5L8J - chains A and B; structure by X-ray diffraction, 1.68 A resolution.

Chain A:
Protein: Aurora kinase A
Organism: Homo sapiens
Notes: EC 2.7.11.1
UniProtKB: O14965 (AURKA_HUMAN); residues 122-403 here = UniProt positions 122-403
Chain sequence (285 residues; row label = number of the first residue in the row):
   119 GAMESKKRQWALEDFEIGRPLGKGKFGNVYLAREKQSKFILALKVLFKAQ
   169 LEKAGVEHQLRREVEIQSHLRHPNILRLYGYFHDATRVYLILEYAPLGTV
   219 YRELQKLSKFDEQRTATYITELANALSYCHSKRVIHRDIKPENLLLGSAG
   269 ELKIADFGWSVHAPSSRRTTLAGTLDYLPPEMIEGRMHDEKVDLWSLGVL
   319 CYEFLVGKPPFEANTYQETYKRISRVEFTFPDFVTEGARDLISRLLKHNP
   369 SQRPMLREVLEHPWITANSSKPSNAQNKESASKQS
Disordered / not traced: 119-125, 279-291, 392-403
Modified residues: T288 (phosphothreonine; TPO)
Construct notes: expression tag (119-121); engineered mutation A290 (Cys in O14965), A393 (Cys in O14965)
Small-molecule neighbours: ADP (adenosine-5'-diphosphate): L139, G140, K141, G142, K143, V147, A160, K162, L194, L210, E211, Y212, A213, T217, L263
Swiss-Prot annotation at these positions:
  - region: H280 to L289, G291 to L293 (Activation segment)
  - active site: D256 (Proton acceptor)
  - binding site (ATP): K143, K162, E211 to A213, E260, N261, D274
  - modified residue: T287 (Phosphothreonine), T288 (Phosphothreonine), S342 (Phosphoserine)
  - cross-link: K258 (Glycyl lysine isopeptide (Lys-Gly) (interchain with G-Cter in SUMO2))
  - natural variant: S155 (S155R: In a colorectal adenocarcinoma sample), V174 (V174M: In a metastatic melanoma sample)
  - mutagenesis: K162 (K162R: Loss of kinase activity), F165 (F165A: Decreases the interaction with phosphatase type 1 isoforms), G198 (G198N: Reduces interaction with TPX2. Reduces kinase activity tenfold. Promotes interaction with the AURKB binding partners INCENP and BIRC5 that are normally not bound by AURKA), R205 (R205A: Reduces ubiquitination and proteasomal degradation), D274 (D274N: Abolishes cilia disassembly and kinase activity), T287 (T287A: No direct effect on catalytic activity; T287E: Enhances interaction with TPX2), T288 (T288A: Reduces cilia disassembly and kinase activity; T288D: Mimics phosphorylation state and increases kinase activity), Y334 (Y334A: Reduces binding to MYCN), Q335 (Q335A: Reduces binding to MYCN), F346 (F346A: Decreases the interaction with phosphatase type 1 isoforms)

Chain B:
Protein: New antigen receptor variable domain
Organism: Orectolobus maculatus
UniProtKB: Q8JJ25 (Q8JJ25_9CHON); aligned to UniProt positions 1-103 over residues 2-104 (the alignment contains insertions or deletions, so no single offset holds)
Chain sequence (117 residues; each row starts with the number of its first residue):
     1 MARVDQTPRIATKETGESLTINCVLRDTACALDSTNWYRTKLGSTKEQTI
    51 SIGGRYSETVDEGSNSASLTIRDLRVEDSGTYKCKAIDSCWLRREGAGTV
   101 LTVKGGAAALEHHHHHH
Disordered / not traced: 106-117
Cystine bridges: C23-C84, C30-C90
Construct notes: initiating methionine (1); conflict I87 (Tyr86 in Q8JJ25), D88 (Arg87 in Q8JJ25), W91 (Val95 in Q8JJ25), L92 (Gly96 in Q8JJ25), R93 (Tyr97 in Q8JJ25), R94 (Lys98 in Q8JJ25); engineered mutation S89 (Arg88 in Q8JJ25); expression tag (105-117)
From the paper describing this entry:
  - contacts within the chain: R93-E95 (salt bridge)
  - mutagenesis - Q48E, T49Q, S51D, S51N: unchanged binding to Aurora kinase A (chain A)
  - mutagenesis - W91A: unchanged stability

How chain A and chain B interact:
Pairs across the interface (35):
  R126(A) with L92(B)
  E175(A) with W91(B), hydrogen bond
  H176(A) with D33(B), hydrogen bond (side chain-backbone); S34(B)
  L178(A) with W91(B), hydrophobic
  R179(A) with D33(B), salt bridge; S34(B); I87(B), hydrogen bond (side chain-backbone); D88(B), hydrogen bond (side chain-backbone); S89(B); W91(B)
  R180(A) with S34(B), hydrogen bond (side chain-backbone); T35(B), hydrogen bond (side chain-backbone); N36(B), hydrogen bond
  V182(A) with I87(B), hydrophobic
  E183(A) with N36(B), hydrogen bond; Y38(B), hydrogen bond; K85(B); I87(B)
  I184(A) with N36(B); Y38(B)
  H187(A) with Y38(B); K85(B)
  Y199(A) with I87(B); W91(B); R93(B)
  H201(A) with C90(B); L92(B)
  V206(A) with W91(B)
  S249(A) with Q48(B), hydrogen bond (backbone-side chain)
  K250(A) with E47(B), hydrogen bond (side chain-backbone); Q48(B); T49(B), hydrogen bond (backbone-backbone)
  R251(A) with T49(B)
  V252(A) with T49(B)
Other interface residues (no listed pair), chain A (18 interface residues in all): L169
Other interface residues (no listed pair), chain B (18 interface residues in all): A86, E95
From the paper, about this interface:
  - hot spots on chain B (mutagenesis) - W91A: abolished binding to Aurora kinase A (chain A)

Summary:
The chain A/chain B interface involves 18 residues from each chain; the contacts include 12 hydrogen bonds and
1 salt bridge. Polar pairs include R179(A)-D33(B), E175(A)-W91(B) and H176(A)-D33(B). The paper reports that
W91A of chain B abolishes binding to Aurora kinase A (chain A); contacts within the chain involving R93(B) and
E95(B); 5 substitutions were tested in all.
Chain A is Aurora kinase A (Homo sapiens) and chain B is New antigen receptor variable domain (Orectolobus
maculatus); the structure, Aurora-A kinase domain in complex with vNAR-D01 S93R, was determined by X-ray
diffraction (same publication as 5L8K and 5L8L).
